1S4C - chains A and D; structure by X-ray diffraction, 2.20 A resolution.

Chain A (and D):
Protein: Protein HI0227
Organism: Haemophilus influenzae
Notes: chain D of this document is another copy of the same molecule, construct and numbering; everything in this record applies to it too
UniProt: P44583 (Y227_HAEIN); numbering as in UniProt (aligned over 1-155)
Sequence (155 residues; row label = number of the first residue in the row):
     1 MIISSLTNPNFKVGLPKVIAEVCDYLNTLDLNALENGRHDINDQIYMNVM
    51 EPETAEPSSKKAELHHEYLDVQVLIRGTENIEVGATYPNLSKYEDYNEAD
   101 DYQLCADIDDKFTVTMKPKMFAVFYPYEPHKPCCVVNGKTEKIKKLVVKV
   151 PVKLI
Not modelled in the structure: 136-140 (chain D: 53-60, 136-142)
Bound ions: Cu ion: His65, Asp70, His130 (together with acetate ion)
From the paper describing this entry:
  - conformationally variable residues (side-chain flip): Glu63
  - specificity-determining residues: Asn48, Met50, Lys60 (by similarity / conservation)

Chain A / chain D interface:
Contacting residue pairs (41; chain A residue first):
  Met1(A) with Met1(D); Ile2(D); Ile3(D), hydrogen bond (backbone-backbone)
  Ile2(A) with Met1(D)
  Ile3(A) with Met1(D), hydrogen bond (backbone-backbone); Phe112(D), hydrophobic
  Asn8(A) with Ala85(D), hydrogen bond (side chain-backbone); Tyr87(D), hydrogen bond (side chain-backbone)
  Pro9(A) with Tyr87(D)
  Val13(A) with Tyr125(D), hydrophobic; Ile155(D), hydrophobic
  Gly14(A) with Pro16(D); Tyr125(D)
  Pro16(A) with Gly14(D)
  Ala85(A) with Ile3(D), hydrophobic; Ser4(D); Ser5(D); Asn8(D); Met120(D), hydrophobic
  Thr86(A) with Asn8(D); Met120(D)
  Tyr87(A) with Asn8(D), hydrogen bond (backbone-side chain); Pro9(D); Asn10(D)
  Asp110(A) with Lys117(D)
  Phe112(A) with Ile3(D), hydrophobic; Thr113(D); Val114(D), hydrophobic; Thr115(D)
  Thr113(A) with Phe112(D); Thr113(D)
  Val114(A) with Phe112(D), hydrophobic
  Thr115(A) with Phe112(D)
  Lys117(A) with Asp110(D), salt bridge
  Met120(A) with Ala85(D), hydrophobic; Thr86(D)
  Tyr125(A) with Val13(D), hydrophobic; Gly14(D)
  Pro126(A) with Asn10(D)
  Tyr127(A) with Asn10(D)
  Ile155(A) with Gly14(D)
Interface residues without a listed pair, chain A (26 interface residues in all): Ser4, Ser5, Asn10, Glu128
Interface residues without a listed pair, chain D (26 interface residues in all): Lys111, Tyr127, Glu128

Summary:
Chain A and chain D each contribute 26 residues to their interface, with 5 hydrogen bonds and 1 salt bridge.
Polar pairs include Lys117(A)-Asp110(D), Asn8(A)-Ala85(D) and Asn8(A)-Tyr87(D). His65(A), Asp70(A) and
His130(A) form the Cu ion site. The paper reports specificity determinants Asn48(A), Met50(A) and Lys60(A);
conformational variability at Glu63(A).
Both chains are Protein HI0227 (Haemophilus influenzae). Entry 1S4C (Yhch protein (HI0227) copper complex) was
determined by X-ray diffraction.
